PDB entry 3UA9 | X-ray diffraction, 2.15 A resolution | chain A

[Chain A]
Molecule: Tankyrase-2
Organism: Homo sapiens
Notes: EC 2.4.2.30; fragment: C-terminal fragment
UniProtKB: Q9H2K2 (TNKS2_HUMAN); residues 946-1162 here = UniProt positions 946-1162
Chain sequence (240 residues; each row starts with the number of its first residue):
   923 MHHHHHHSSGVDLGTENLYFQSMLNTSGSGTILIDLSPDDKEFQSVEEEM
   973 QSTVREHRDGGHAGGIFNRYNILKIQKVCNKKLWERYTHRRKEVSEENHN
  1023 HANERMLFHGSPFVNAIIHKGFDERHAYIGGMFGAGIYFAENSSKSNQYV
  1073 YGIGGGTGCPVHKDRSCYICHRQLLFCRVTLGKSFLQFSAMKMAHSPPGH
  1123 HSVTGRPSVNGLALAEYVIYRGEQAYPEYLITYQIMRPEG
Unresolved in the structure: 923-951, 1113-1115, 1162
Sequence notes: expression tag (923-945)
Ion coordination: Zn2+: C1081, H1084, C1089, C1092
Ligand contacts: IWR (4-[(3aR,4S,7R,7aS)-1,3-dioxo-1,3,3a,4,7,7a-hexahydro-2H-4,7-methanoisoindol-2-yl]-N-(quinolin-8-yl)benzamide): H1031, G1032, S1033, F1035, A1038, I1039, K1042, G1043, F1044, D1045, H1048, A1049, Y1050, G1058, I1059, Y1060, Y1071, I1075
UniProt features mapped onto this chain:
  - binding site (Zn(2+)): C1081, H1084, C1089, C1092

[Overview]
Bound to chain A: compound IWR. The Zn2+ site is built by C1081, H1084, C1089 and C1092. From UniProt: 4
Zn2+-binding residues.
Chain A is Tankyrase-2 (Homo sapiens); the structure, Crystal structure of human tankyrase 2 in complex with a
selective inhibitor, was determined by X-ray diffraction together with 3U9Y and 3U9H from the same study.
